PDB entry 1T3N | X-ray diffraction, 2.30 A resolution | chains T and B of the 4 polymer chains in the assembly

Chain T:
Molecule: Template DNA strand
Sequence (14 nucleotides; row label = number of the first residue in the row):
     5 AGGGTCCTTC CCCC

Chain B:
Protein: polymerase (DNA directed) iota
From: Homo sapiens
Reference sequence: Q9UNA4 (POLI_HUMAN); residues 447-834 here correspond to UniProt positions 27-414 (UniProt number = residue number - 420)
Amino-acid sequence (388 residues; numbered 447 to 834; the number before each row is that of its first residue):
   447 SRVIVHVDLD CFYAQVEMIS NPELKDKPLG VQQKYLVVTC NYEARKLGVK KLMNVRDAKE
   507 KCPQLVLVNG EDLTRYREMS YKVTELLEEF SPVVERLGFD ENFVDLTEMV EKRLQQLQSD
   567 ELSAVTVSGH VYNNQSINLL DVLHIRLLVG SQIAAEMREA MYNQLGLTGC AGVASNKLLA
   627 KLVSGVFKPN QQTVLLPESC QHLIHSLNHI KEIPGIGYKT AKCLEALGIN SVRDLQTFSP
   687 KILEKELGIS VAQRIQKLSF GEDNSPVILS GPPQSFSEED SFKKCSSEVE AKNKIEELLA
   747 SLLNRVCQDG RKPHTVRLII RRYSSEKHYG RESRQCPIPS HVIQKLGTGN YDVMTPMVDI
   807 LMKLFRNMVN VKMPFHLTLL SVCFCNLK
Disulfide bonds: Cys829-Cys831
Metal / ion sites: Mg2+: Asp454, Leu455, Asp546 (together with dTTP)
Small-molecule neighbours: dTTP (TTP): Asp454, Leu455, Asp456, Cys457, Phe458, Tyr459, Gln479, Val484, Thr485, Tyr488, Arg491, Leu498, Asp546, Glu547, Lys634

How chain T and chain B interact:
Pairs across the interface (25):
  DA5(T) - Gln479(B)  base contact
  DA5(T) - Lys480(B)  phosphate contact
  DA5(T) - Leu482(B)  base contact
  DA5(T) - Ser727(B)  phosphate contact
  DA5(T) - Leu825(B)  phosphate contact
  DG6(T) - Tyr459(B)  base contact
  DG6(T) - Lys480(B)  salt bridge to the phosphate
  DG6(T) - Glu517(B)  phosphate contact
  DG6(T) - Glu725(B)  sugar contact
  DG6(T) - Ser727(B)  hydrogen bond to the phosphate
  DG7(T) - Leu519(B)  sugar contact
  DG7(T) - Arg523(B)  hydrogen bond to the phosphate
  DG7(T) - Phe545(B)  phosphate contact
  DG7(T) - Ser723(B)  sugar contact
  DG7(T) - Glu724(B)  phosphate contact
  DG7(T) - Glu725(B)  hydrogen bond to the phosphate
  DG8(T) - Arg523(B)  salt bridge to the phosphate
  DG8(T) - Ser721(B)  sugar contact
  DG8(T) - Phe722(B)  phosphate contact
  DG8(T) - Ser723(B)  hydrogen bond to the phosphate
  DG8(T) - Arg751(B)  salt bridge to the phosphate
  DT9(T) - Pro719(B)  phosphate contact
  DT9(T) - Gln720(B)  hydrogen bond to the phosphate
  DT9(T) - Ser721(B)  hydrogen bond to the phosphate
  DC10(T) - Gln720(B)  hydrogen bond to the phosphate
Also at the interface, not in a pair above, chain B (20 interface residues in all): Val484, Asp726

Overview:
6 residues of chain T face 20 of chain B across their interface; the contacts include 7 hydrogen bonds and 3
salt bridges. Among the polar pairs are DG6(T)-Ser727(B), DG7(T)-Arg523(B) and DG7(T)-Glu725(B). Chain B binds
dTTP.
Here chain T is Template DNA strand and chain B is polymerase (DNA directed) iota (Homo sapiens). Entry 1T3N
(Structure of the catalytic core of DNA polymerase Iota in complex with DNA and dTTP) was determined by X-ray
diffraction.
